PDB entry 8E82 | electron microscopy, 3.03 A resolution | chains D and E of the 9 polymer chains in the assembly

# Chain D
Name: DNA-directed RNA polymerase subunit beta'
From: Mycobacterium tuberculosis
Notes: EC 2.7.7.6
Reference sequence: A0A045J9E2 (A0A045J9E2_MYCTX); residues 1-1316 here = UniProt positions 1-1316
Sequence (1318 residues; numbered -1 to 1316; the number before each row is that of its first residue; numbers below 1 keep their minus sign (Gly-1 is residue -1)):
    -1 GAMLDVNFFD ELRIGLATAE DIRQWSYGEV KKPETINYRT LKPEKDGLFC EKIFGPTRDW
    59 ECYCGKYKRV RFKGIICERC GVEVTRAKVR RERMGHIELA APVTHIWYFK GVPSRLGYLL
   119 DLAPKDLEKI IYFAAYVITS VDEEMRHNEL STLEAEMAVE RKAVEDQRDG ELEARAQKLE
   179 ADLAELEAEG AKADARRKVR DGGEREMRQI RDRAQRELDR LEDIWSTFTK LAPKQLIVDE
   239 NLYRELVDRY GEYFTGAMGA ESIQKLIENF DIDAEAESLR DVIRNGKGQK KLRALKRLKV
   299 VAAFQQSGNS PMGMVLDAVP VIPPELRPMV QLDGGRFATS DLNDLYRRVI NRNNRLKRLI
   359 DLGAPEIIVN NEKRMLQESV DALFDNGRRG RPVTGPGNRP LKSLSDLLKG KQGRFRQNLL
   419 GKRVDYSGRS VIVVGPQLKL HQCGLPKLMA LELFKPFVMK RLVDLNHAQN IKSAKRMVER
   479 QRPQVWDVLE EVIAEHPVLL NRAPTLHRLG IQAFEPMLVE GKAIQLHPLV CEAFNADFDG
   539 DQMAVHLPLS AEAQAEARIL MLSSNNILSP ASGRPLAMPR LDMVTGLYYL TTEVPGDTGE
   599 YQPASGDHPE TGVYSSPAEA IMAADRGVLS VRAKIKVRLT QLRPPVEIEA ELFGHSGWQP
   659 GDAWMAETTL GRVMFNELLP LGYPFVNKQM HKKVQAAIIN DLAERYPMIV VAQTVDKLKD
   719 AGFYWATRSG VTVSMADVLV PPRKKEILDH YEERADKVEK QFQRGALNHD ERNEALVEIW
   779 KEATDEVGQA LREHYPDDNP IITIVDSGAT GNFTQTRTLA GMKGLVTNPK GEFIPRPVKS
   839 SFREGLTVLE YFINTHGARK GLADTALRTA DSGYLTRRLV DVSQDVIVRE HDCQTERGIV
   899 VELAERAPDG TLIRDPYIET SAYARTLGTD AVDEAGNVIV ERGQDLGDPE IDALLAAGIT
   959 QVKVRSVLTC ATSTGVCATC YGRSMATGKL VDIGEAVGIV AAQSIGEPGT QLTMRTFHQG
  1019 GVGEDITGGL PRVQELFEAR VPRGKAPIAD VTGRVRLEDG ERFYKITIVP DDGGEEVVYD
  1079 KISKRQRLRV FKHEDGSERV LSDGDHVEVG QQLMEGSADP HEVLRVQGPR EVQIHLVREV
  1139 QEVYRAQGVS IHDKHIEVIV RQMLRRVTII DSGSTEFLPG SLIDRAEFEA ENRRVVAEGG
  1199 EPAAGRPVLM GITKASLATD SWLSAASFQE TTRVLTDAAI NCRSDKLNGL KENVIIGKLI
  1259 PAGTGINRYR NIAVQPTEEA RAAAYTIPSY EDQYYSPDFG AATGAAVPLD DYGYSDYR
Disordered / not traced: 1014-1022, 1091-1096, 1283-1316
Differences from the reference sequence: expression tag (-1 to 0)
Ion coordination: Zn2+ site 1: Cys60, Cys62, Cys78; Mg2+: Asp535, Asp537, Asp539 (shared with 1 residue of chain R); Zn2+ site 2: Cys891, Cys968, Cys978

# Chain E
Name: DNA-directed RNA polymerase subunit omega
From: Mycobacterium tuberculosis
Notes: EC 2.7.7.6
Reference sequence: A0A0T9N9K3 (A0A0T9N9K3_MYCTX); residues 1-110 here correspond to UniProt positions 40-149 (UniProt number = residue number + 39)
Sequence (110 residues; numbered 1 to 110; the number before each row is that of its first residue):
     1 VSISQSDASL AAVPAVDQFD PSSGASGGYD TPLGITNPPI DELLDRVSSK YALVIYAAKR
    61 ARQINDYYNQ LGEGILEYVG PLVEPGLQEK PLSIALREIH ADLLEHTEGE
Disordered / not traced: 1-27, 110

# Chain D / chain E interface
Contacting residue pairs (81):
  Lys437(D) with Leu33(E)
  His439(D) with Leu33(E); Ile35(E)
  Arg459(D) with Gln88(E)
  Glu489(D) with Leu87(E); Gln88(E), hydrogen bond
  Ala492(D) with Lys90(E)
  Glu493(D) with Gly34(E); Ser93(E), hydrogen bond
  His494(D) with Lys90(E)
  Pro495(D) with Ile35(E), hydrophobic
  Glu513(D) with Gly34(E); Ile35(E), hydrogen bond (side chain-backbone)
  Ala549(D) with Ala58(E); Ala61(E), hydrophobic
  Glu550(D) with Ala58(E); Arg62(E), salt bridge
  Gln552(D) with Lys90(E); Leu92(E)
  Ala553(D) with Val54(E); Leu92(E)
  Glu554(D) with Val54(E)
  Arg556(D) with Ile35(E), hydrogen bond (side chain-backbone); Asn37(E), hydrogen bond (side chain-backbone); Ser93(E); Leu96(E)
  Ile557(D) with Ile40(E), hydrophobic; Lys50(E); Leu53(E), hydrophobic
  Leu558(D) with Lys50(E); Tyr51(E), hydrophobic; Val54(E), hydrophobic
  Leu560(D) with Ile35(E), hydrophobic
  Asn563(D) with Ile40(E)
  Pro705(D) with Asp41(E)
  Met706(D) with Asp41(E), hydrogen bond (backbone-side chain)
  Ile707(D) with Tyr29(E), hydrophobic; Pro32(E), hydrophobic
  Val708(D) with Gly28(E); Tyr29(E), hydrophobic
  Gln711(D) with Tyr29(E); Asp30(E), hydrogen bond (side chain-backbone)
  Asp990(D) with Ser49(E); Lys50(E); Tyr51(E)
  Gly992(D) with Tyr51(E)
  Glu993(D) with Tyr51(E), hydrogen bond
  Gly1261(D) with Tyr51(E)
  Thr1262(D) with Tyr51(E); Val54(E); Ile55(E)
  Arg1266(D) with Glu108(E), salt bridge; Gly109(E)
  Tyr1267(D) with Ser49(E), hydrogen bond; Tyr51(E), hydrophobic; Ile55(E)
  Arg1268(D) with Lys59(E)
  Ile1270(D) with Ile55(E), hydrophobic; Lys59(E); His106(E); Thr107(E); Glu108(E)
  Ala1271(D) with Glu105(E); His106(E); Thr107(E), hydrogen bond (backbone-backbone)
  Val1272(D) with Tyr56(E), hydrophobic; Lys59(E); Arg60(E); Gln63(E), hydrogen bond (backbone-side chain); Leu104(E), hydrophobic; Glu105(E)
  Gln1273(D) with Leu104(E); Glu105(E), hydrogen bond (backbone-backbone)
  Pro1274(D) with Arg60(E); Val79(E), hydrophobic
  Thr1275(D) with Leu103(E), hydrogen bond (side chain-backbone); Leu104(E); Glu105(E)
  Ala1278(D) with Leu82(E), hydrophobic; Leu103(E)
  Arg1279(D) with Glu77(E), salt bridge
Also at the interface, not in a pair above, chain D (48 interface residues in all): Val490, Phe512, Ser548, Ser562, Thr985, Asn1269, Glu1276, Ala1282
Also at the interface, not in a pair above, chain E (42 interface residues in all): Thr36, Pro39, Ala52

# Overview
The interface between chain D and chain E involves 48 residues on one side and 42 on the other, with 13
hydrogen bonds and 3 salt bridges. Among the polar pairs are Glu550(D)-Arg62(E), Arg1266(D)-Glu108(E) and
Arg1279(D)-Glu77(E).
Chain D is DNA-directed RNA polymerase subunit beta' and chain E is DNA-directed RNA polymerase subunit omega,
both from Mycobacterium tuberculosis; the structure, Mycobacterium tuberculosis RNAP elongation complex with
NusG transcription factor, was determined by electron microscopy together with 8E74, 8E79, 8E8M and 8E95 from
the same study.
